4LO3 - chains A and B of the 3 polymer chains in the assembly; structure by X-ray diffraction, 2.25 A resolution.

Chain A (and B):
Name: Ha-33
From: Clostridium botulinum
Notes: chain B of this document is another copy of the same molecule, construct and numbering; everything in this record applies to it too
UniProt: Q45871 (Q45871_CLOBO); residue numbers follow UniProt; this construct covers 2-293
Chain sequence (296 residues; numbered 2 to 297; the number before each row is that of its first residue):
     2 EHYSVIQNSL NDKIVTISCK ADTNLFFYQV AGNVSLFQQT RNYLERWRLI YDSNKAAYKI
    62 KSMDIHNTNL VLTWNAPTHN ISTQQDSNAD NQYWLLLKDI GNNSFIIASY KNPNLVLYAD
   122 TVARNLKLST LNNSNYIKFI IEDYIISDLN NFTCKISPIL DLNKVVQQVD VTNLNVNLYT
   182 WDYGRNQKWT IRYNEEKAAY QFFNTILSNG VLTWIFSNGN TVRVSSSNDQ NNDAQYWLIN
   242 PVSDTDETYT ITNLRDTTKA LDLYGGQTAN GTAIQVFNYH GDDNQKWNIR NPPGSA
Disordered / not traced: 2-8, 295-297 (chain B: 2-9, 295-297)
Sequence notes: expression tag (294-297)
What the authors report for this chain:
  - binding site for beta-D-galactopyranose: F278
  - mutagenesis - D263A, F278A: abolished binding to Lac
  - specificity-determining residues: Y180, N187, F278 (proposed by the authors, not directly observed)

How chain A and chain B interact:
Residue-residue contacts (44; chain A residue first):
  S10(A) - I101(B)
  L11(A) - I101(B)  hydrophobic
  Y52(A) - G102(B)  hydrogen bond (side chain-backbone)
  Y52(A) - N103(B)
  A57(A) - N103(B)
  Y59(A) - I101(B)  hydrogen bond (side chain-backbone)
  Y59(A) - G102(B)
  L96(A) - N134(B)
  L97(A) - K99(B)
  L97(A) - D100(B)
  L97(A) - I101(B)  hydrogen bond (backbone-backbone)
  L98(A) - K99(B)
  L98(A) - D100(B)
  L98(A) - I107(B)  hydrophobic
  K99(A) - L97(B)
  K99(A) - L98(B)
  K99(A) - K99(B)  hydrogen bond (backbone-backbone)
  D100(A) - A57(B)
  D100(A) - L97(B)
  D100(A) - L98(B)
  I101(A) - L11(B)  hydrophobic
  I101(A) - Y59(B)  hydrogen bond (backbone-side chain)
  I101(A) - L97(B)  hydrogen bond (backbone-backbone)
  I101(A) - K99(B)
  I101(A) - F106(B)  hydrophobic
  G102(A) - Y52(B)  hydrogen bond (backbone-side chain)
  G102(A) - Y59(B)
  N103(A) - Y52(B)
  N103(A) - A57(B)
  F106(A) - I101(B)  hydrophobic
  Y111(A) - N134(B)  hydrogen bond (backbone-side chain)
  P114(A) - L132(B)
  P114(A) - N133(B)
  P114(A) - N134(B)
  N115(A) - T131(B)
  N115(A) - L132(B)  hydrogen bond (side chain-backbone)
  T131(A) - N115(B)
  L132(A) - P114(B)
  L132(A) - N115(B)  hydrogen bond (backbone-side chain)
  L132(A) - L132(B)  hydrophobic
  N133(A) - P114(B)
  N134(A) - L96(B)
  N134(A) - Y111(B)  hydrogen bond (side chain-backbone)
  N134(A) - P114(B)
Also at the interface, not in a pair above, chain A (23 interface residues in all): N9, I107

Overview:
23 residues of chain A face 21 of chain B across their interface; the contacts include 11 hydrogen bonds.
Among the polar pairs are Y52(A)-G102(B), Y59(A)-I101(B) and Y111(A)-N134(B). From the paper: a binding site
for beta-D-galactopyranose at F278(A); D263A and F278A of chain A abolish binding to Lac.
Chain A and chain B are both Ha-33 (Clostridium botulinum); the structure, HA17-HA33-LacNac, was determined by
X-ray diffraction, deposited together with 4LO0, 4LO1, 4LO2, 4LO4, 4LO5, 4LO6 and 4LO7.
